3RC6 - chain A; structure by X-ray diffraction, 1.30 A resolution.

# Chain A
Name: NS3/4A
From: Hepatitis C virus subtype 1a
Notes: fragment: ns4a , ns3
Reference sequence: A8DG50 (A8DG50_9HEPC); the construct has insertions or renumbered stretches relative to UniProt, so the offset changes along the chain: 990-1000 = UniProt 1678-1688; 1001-1182 = UniProt 1027-1208
Chain sequence (203 residues; each row starts with the number of its first residue):
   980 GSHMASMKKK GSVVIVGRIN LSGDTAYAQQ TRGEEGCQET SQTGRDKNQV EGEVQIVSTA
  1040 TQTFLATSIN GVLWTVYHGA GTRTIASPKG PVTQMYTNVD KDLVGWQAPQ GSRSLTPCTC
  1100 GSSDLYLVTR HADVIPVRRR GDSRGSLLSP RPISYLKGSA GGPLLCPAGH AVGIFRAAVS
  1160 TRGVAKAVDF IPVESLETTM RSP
Not modelled in the structure: 1182
Differences from the reference sequence: expression tag (980-985); engineered mutation M986, K987, K988, K989, S1001 (Ala1027 in A8DG50), G1002 (Pro1028 in A8DG50), D1003 (Ile1029 in A8DG50), E1013 (Leu1039 in A8DG50), E1014 (Leu1040 in A8DG50), Q1017 (Ile1043 in A8DG50), E1018 (Ile1044 in A8DG50), Q1021 (Leu1047 in A8DG50), T1040 (Ala1066 in A8DG50), S1047 (Cys1073 in A8DG50), L1052 (Cys1078 in A8DG50), T1072 (Ile1098 in A8DG50), Q1086 (Pro1112 in A8DG50), A1139 (Ser1165 in A8DG50), S1159 (Cys1185 in A8DG50)
Metal / ion sites: Zn2+: C1097, C1099, C1145

# Summary
C1097, C1099 and C1145 coordinate Zn2+.
Chain A is NS3/4A (Hepatitis C virus subtype 1a); the structure, Molecular mechanisms of viral and host-cell
substrate recognition by HCV NS3/4A protease, was determined by X-ray diffraction together with 3RC4 and 3RC5
from the same study.
